6EFK - chains A and D; structure by X-ray diffraction, 1.50 A resolution.

== Chain A ==
Name: E3 ubiquitin-protein ligase CHIP
From: Homo sapiens
Notes: EC 2.3.2.27
UniProtKB: Q9UNE7 (CHIP_HUMAN); residues 23-154 here = UniProt positions 23-154
Sequence (132 residues; row label = number of the first residue in the row):
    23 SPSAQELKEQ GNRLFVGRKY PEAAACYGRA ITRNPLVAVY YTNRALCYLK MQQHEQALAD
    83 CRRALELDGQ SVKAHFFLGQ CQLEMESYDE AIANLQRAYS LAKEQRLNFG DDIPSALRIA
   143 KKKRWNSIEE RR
Metal / ion sites: Na+ near Arg-128 (its only coordinating residue here)
Curated features (UniProtKB/Swiss-Prot):
  - modified residue (Phosphoserine): Ser-23, Ser-25, Ser-149
  - natural variant: Glu-28 (E28K: In SCAR16), Pro-57 (P57S: Found in a patient with progressive myoclonus epilepsy; uncertain significance), Asn-65 (N65S: In SCAR16), Ala-79 (A79D: In SCAR16; A79T: In SCAR16), Leu-123 (L123V: In SCAR16), Asn-130 (N130I: In SCAR16), Lys-145 (K145Q: In SCAR16), Trp-147 (W147C: In SCAR16)
  - mutagenesis: Lys-30 (K30A: Loss of interaction with FOXP3 and its ability to ubiquitinate FOXP3. Loss of interaction with SMAD3, HSPA8, HSP90AA1 and HSP90AB1 ...)

== Chain D ==
Name: Ace-ile-glu-glu-val-asp
Sequence (6 residues; numbered 636 to 641; the number before each row is that of its first residue):
   636 XIEEVD
Modified residues: ACE (acetyl group) at position 636

== How chain A and chain D interact ==
Residue-residue contacts (23; chain A residue first):
  Lys-30(A) / Asp-641(D)  hydrogen bond (side chain-backbone)
  Asn-34(A) / Val-640(D)
  Asn-34(A) / Asp-641(D)  hydrogen bond (side chain-backbone)
  Phe-37(A) / Glu-639(D)
  Phe-37(A) / Val-640(D)  hydrophobic
  Tyr-49(A) / Val-640(D)
  Val-61(A) / Asp-641(D)
  Asn-65(A) / Val-640(D)
  Asn-65(A) / Asp-641(D)  hydrogen bond (side chain-backbone)
  Leu-68(A) / Glu-638(D)
  Leu-68(A) / Glu-639(D)
  Lys-95(A) / Ile-637(D)
  Lys-95(A) / Glu-639(D)  hydrogen bond (side chain-backbone)
  Lys-95(A) / Asp-641(D)  salt bridge
  Phe-98(A) / Ile-637(D)  hydrophobic
  Phe-98(A) / Glu-638(D)
  Phe-99(A) / Ile-637(D)
  Gln-102(A) / Glu-638(D)  hydrogen bond
  Phe-131(A) / ACE_636(D)
  Phe-131(A) / Ile-637(D)  hydrophobic
  Asp-134(A) / ACE_636(D)
  Asp-134(A) / Ile-637(D)  hydrogen bond (side chain-backbone)
  Ile-135(A) / Ile-637(D)  hydrophobic
Interface residues without a listed pair, chain A (16 interface residues in all): Lys-72, Val-94
From the paper, about this interface:
  - specific contacts: Phe-98(A)/Ile-637(D), Asp-134(A)/Ile-637(D) (hydrogen bond), Ile-135(A)/Ile-637(D)

== Summary ==
16 residues of chain A face 6 of chain D across their interface; the contacts include 6 hydrogen bonds and 1
salt bridge. Among the polar pairs are Lys-95(A)/Asp-641(D), Lys-30(A)/Asp-641(D) and Asn-34(A)/Asp-641(D).
The authors report contacts between Phe-98(A) and Ile-637(D) and Ile-135(A) and Ile-637(D); a hydrogen bond
between Asp-134(A) and Ile-637(D).
Here chain A is E3 ubiquitin-protein ligase CHIP (Homo sapiens) and chain D is Ace-ile-glu-glu-val-asp. Entry
6EFK (Crystal structure of the human CHIP TPR domain in complex with a 5mer acetylated HSP70 peptide) was
determined by X-ray diffraction together with 6NSV from the same study.
